Entry 2Q6S (X-ray diffraction, 2.40 A resolution); this record covers chains A and B.

== Chain A (and B) ==
Name: Peroxisome Proliferator-Activated Receptor gamma
Source organism: Homo sapiens
Notes: fragment: Ligand binding domain; chain B of this document is another copy of the same molecule, construct and numbering; everything in this record applies to it too
UniProt: P37231 (PPARG_HUMAN); residues 205-477 here correspond to UniProt positions 233-505 (UniProt number = residue number + 28)
Amino-acid sequence (274 residues; each row starts with the number of its first residue):
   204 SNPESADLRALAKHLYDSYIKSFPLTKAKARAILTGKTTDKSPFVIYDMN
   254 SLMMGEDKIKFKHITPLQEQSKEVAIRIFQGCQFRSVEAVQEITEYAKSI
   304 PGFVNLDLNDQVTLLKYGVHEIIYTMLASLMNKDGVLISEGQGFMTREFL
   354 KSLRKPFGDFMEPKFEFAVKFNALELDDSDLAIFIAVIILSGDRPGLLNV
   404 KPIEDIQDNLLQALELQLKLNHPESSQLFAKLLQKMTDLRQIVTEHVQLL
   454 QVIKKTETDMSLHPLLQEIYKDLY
Unresolved in the structure: 204-206, 261-274, 475-477 (chain B: 204-206, 268-274, 457-465, 476-477)
Differences from the reference sequence: expression tag (204)
Curated features (UniProtKB/Swiss-Prot):
  - motif: P467 to D475 (9aaTAD)
  - binding site (rosiglitazone): Q286 to S289, H323, H449, Y473
  - cross-link: K224 (Glycyl lysine isopeptide (Lys-Gly) (interchain with G-Cter in ubiquitin))

== How chain A and chain B interact ==
Contacting residue pairs - 31 pairs, chain A then chain B:
  Q410(A) - Q437(B)
  D411(A) - Q430(B)
  L414(A) - Q430(B)
  L414(A) - A433(B)  hydrophobic
  L414(A) - Q437(B)
  Q415(A) - S429(B)
  Q415(A) - Q430(B)
  E418(A) - E418(B)
  E418(A) - Q430(B)
  K422(A) - E418(B)  salt bridge
  S429(A) - D411(B)
  Q430(A) - D411(B)
  Q430(A) - L414(B)
  Q430(A) - Q415(B)
  Q430(A) - E418(B)
  Q430(A) - F432(B)
  F432(A) - Q430(B)
  F432(A) - A433(B)  hydrophobic
  A433(A) - L414(B)  hydrophobic
  A433(A) - L436(B)  hydrophobic
  K434(A) - E407(B)  salt bridge
  L436(A) - A433(B)  hydrophobic
  L436(A) - L436(B)  hydrophobic
  L436(A) - T440(B)
  Q437(A) - Q410(B)  hydrogen bond
  Q437(A) - M439(B)
  M439(A) - T440(B)
  T440(A) - T440(B)
  T440(A) - R443(B)
  R443(A) - Q444(B)
  Q444(A) - T447(B)
Interface residues without a listed pair, chain B (19 interface residues in all): K422, K434

== Summary ==
17 residues of chain A face 19 of chain B across their interface; the contacts include 1 hydrogen bond and 2
salt bridges. Polar contacts include K422(A)-E418(B), K434(A)-E407(B) and Q437(A)-Q410(B). Curated annotation
(UniProt) lists 7 rosiglitazone-binding residues on chain A.
Both chains are Peroxisome Proliferator-Activated Receptor gamma (Homo sapiens). Entry 2Q6S (2.4 angstrom
crystal structure of PPAR gamma complexed to BVT.13 without co-activator peptides) was determined by X-ray
diffraction (same publication as 2Q59, 2Q5P, 2Q5S, 2Q61 and 2Q6R).
